4P3D - chains B and C of the 6 polymer chains in the assembly; structure by X-ray diffraction, 1.95 A resolution.

[Chain B]
Molecule: Light Chain Fab fragment of antibody LEM-2/15
Organism: Mus musculus
Reference sequence: A2NHM3 (A2NHM3_MOUSE); aligned to UniProt positions 1-218 over residues 1-218 (the alignment contains insertions or deletions, so no single offset holds)
Sequence (218 residues; each row starts with the number of its first residue):
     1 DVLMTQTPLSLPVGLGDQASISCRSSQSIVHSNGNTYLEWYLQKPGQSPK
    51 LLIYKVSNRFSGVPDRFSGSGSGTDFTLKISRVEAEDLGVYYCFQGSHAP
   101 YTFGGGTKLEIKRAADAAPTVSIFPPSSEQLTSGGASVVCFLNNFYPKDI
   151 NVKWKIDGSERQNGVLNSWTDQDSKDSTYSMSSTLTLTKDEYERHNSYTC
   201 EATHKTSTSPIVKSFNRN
Disulfides: Cys23-Cys93, Cys140-Cys200

[Chain C]
Molecule: Matrix metalloproteinase-14
Organism: Homo sapiens
Notes: EC 3.4.24.80; fragment: MT1-MMP V-B loop
Reference sequence: P50281 (MMP14_HUMAN); residues 215-227 here = UniProt positions 215-227
Sequence (13 residues; numbered 215 to 227; the number before each row is that of its first residue):
   215 FDSAEPWTVRNED
Curated features (UniProtKB/Swiss-Prot):
  - binding site (Ca(2+)): Asp216, Glu219

[How chain B and chain C interact]
Residue-residue contacts (11):
  His31(B) - Glu219(C)  salt bridge
  His31(B) - Arg224(C)
  His31(B) - Asn225(C)
  Ser32(B) - Phe215(C)  hydrogen bond (side chain-backbone)
  Asn33(B) - Asn225(C)
  Asn35(B) - Asp227(C)  hydrogen bond
  Tyr37(B) - Arg224(C)
  Tyr37(B) - Asn225(C)  hydrogen bond
  Lys55(B) - Asp227(C)  salt bridge
  Gly96(B) - Arg224(C)  hydrogen bond (backbone-side chain)
  Tyr101(B) - Trp221(C)  hydrogen bond

[Overview]
The interface between chain B and chain C involves 8 residues on one side and 6 on the other; the contacts
include 5 hydrogen bonds and 2 salt bridges. Polar pairs include His31(B)-Glu219(C), Lys55(B)-Asp227(C) and
Ser32(B)-Phe215(C).
Here chain B is Light Chain Fab fragment of antibody LEM-2/15 (Mus musculus) and chain C is Matrix
metalloproteinase-14 (Homo sapiens). Entry 4P3D (MT1-MMP:Fab complex (Form II)) was determined by X-ray
diffraction (same publication as 4OUU, 4P3C and 4QXU).
